Entry 3AER (X-ray diffraction, 2.80 A resolution); this record covers chains A and B of the 4 polymer chains in the assembly.

Chain A:
Name: Light-independent protochlorophyllide reductase subunit N
Source organism: Rhodobacter capsulatus
Notes: EC 1.18.-.-
Reference sequence: P26164 (BCHN_RHOCA); residue numbers follow UniProt; this construct covers 2-424
Amino-acid sequence (436 residues; numbered -11 to 424; the number before each row is that of its first residue; numbers below 1 keep their minus sign (Met-11 is residue -11)):
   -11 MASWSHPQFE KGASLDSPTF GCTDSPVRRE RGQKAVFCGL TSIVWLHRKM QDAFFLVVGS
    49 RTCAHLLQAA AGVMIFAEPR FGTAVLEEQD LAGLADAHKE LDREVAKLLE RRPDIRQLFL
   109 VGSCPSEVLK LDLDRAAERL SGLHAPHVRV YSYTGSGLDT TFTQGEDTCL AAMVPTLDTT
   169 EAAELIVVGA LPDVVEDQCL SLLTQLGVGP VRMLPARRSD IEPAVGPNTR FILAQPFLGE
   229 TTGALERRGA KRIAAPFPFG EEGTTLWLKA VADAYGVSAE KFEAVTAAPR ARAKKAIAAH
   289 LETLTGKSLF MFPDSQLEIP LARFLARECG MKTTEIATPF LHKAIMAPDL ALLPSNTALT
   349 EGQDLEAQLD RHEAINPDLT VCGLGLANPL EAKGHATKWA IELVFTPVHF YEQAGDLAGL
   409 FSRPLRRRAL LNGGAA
Unresolved in the structure: -11 to 6, 422-424
Sequence notes: expression tag (-11 to 1)
Metal / ion sites: 4Fe-4S cluster Fe: Cys26, Cys51, Cys112 (shared with Asp36(B) of chain B)
Ligand contacts: 4Fe-4S cluster (SF4): Cys26, Leu28, Thr50, Cys51, Leu54, Ser111, Cys112, Pro113, Gly143, Ser144, Gly145
UniProt features mapped onto this chain:
  - binding site ([4Fe-4S] cluster): Cys26, Cys51, Cys112

Chain B:
Name: Light-independent protochlorophyllide reductase subunit B
Source organism: Rhodobacter capsulatus
Notes: EC 1.18.-.-
Reference sequence: P26163 (BCHB_RHOCA); residues 1-525 here = UniProt positions 1-525
Amino-acid sequence (525 residues; numbered 1 to 525; the number before each row is that of its first residue):
     1 MKLTLWTYEG PPHVGAMRVA TAMKDLQLVL HGPQGDTYAD LLFTMIERRN ARPPVSFSTF
    61 EASHMGTDTA ILLKDALAAA HARYKPQAMA VALTCTAELL QDDPNGISRA LNLPVPVVPL
   121 ELPSYSRKEN YGADETFRAL VRALAVPMER TPEVTCNLLG ATALGFRHRD DVAEVTKLLA
   181 TMGIKVNVCA PLGASPDDLR KLGQAHFNVL MYPETGESAA RHLERACKQP FTKIVPIGVG
   241 ATRDFLAEVS KITGLPVVTD ESTLRQPWWS ASVDSTYLTG KRVFIFGDGT HVIAAARIAA
   301 KEVGFEVVGM GCYNREMARP LRTAAAEYGL EALITDDYLE VEKAIEAAAP ELILGTQMER
   361 NIAKKLGLPC AVISAPVHVQ DFPARYAPQM GFEGANVLFD TWVHPLVMGL EEHLLTMFRE
   421 DFEFHDAAGA SHHGGKAVAR EESPVAPADL APAATSDTPA APSPVVVTQA SGEIRWMPEA
   481 ERELRKIPFF VRGKAKRNTE LYAAHKGVCD ITVETLYEAK AHYAR
Unresolved in the structure: 421-525
Metal / ion sites: 4Fe-4S cluster Fe: Asp36 (shared with Cys26(A), Cys51(A), Cys112(A) of chain A)
Ligand contacts: 4Fe-4S cluster (SF4): Pro33, Gln34, Gly35, Asp36, Thr96
UniProt features mapped onto this chain:
  - active site: Asp274 (Proton donor)
  - binding site ([4Fe-4S] cluster): Asp36
  - binding site (substrate): Gly409, Leu410

Chain A / chain B interface:
Residue-residue contacts (99):
  Arg19(A) - Gln34(B)
  Arg19(A) - Glu61(B)  salt bridge
  Arg19(A) - His64(B)
  Gly20(A) - Thr59(B)
  Gln21(A) - Ser56(B)
  Gln21(A) - Phe57(B)
  Gln21(A) - Thr59(B)
  Lys22(A) - Gln34(B)
  Lys22(A) - Thr37(B)
  Lys22(A) - Thr59(B)
  Ala23(A) - Thr37(B)
  Val24(A) - Gln34(B)
  Val24(A) - Gly35(B)
  Val24(A) - Thr37(B)
  Phe25(A) - Tyr38(B)  hydrophobic
  Phe25(A) - Leu41(B)  hydrophobic
  Leu44(A) - Leu3(B)  hydrophobic
  Ser48(A) - Cys95(B)  hydrogen bond
  Arg49(A) - Thr7(B)  hydrogen bond
  Arg49(A) - Glu9(B)
  Arg49(A) - Gly10(B)
  Thr50(A) - Pro11(B)
  Thr50(A) - His13(B)
  Thr50(A) - Asp36(B)
  Thr50(A) - Tyr38(B)  hydrogen bond (backbone-side chain)
  Thr50(A) - Cys95(B)  hydrogen bond
  Ala52(A) - Thr4(B)
  His53(A) - Gly10(B)
  His53(A) - Pro11(B)
  His53(A) - Val14(B)
  His53(A) - Tyr38(B)  hydrogen bond
  His53(A) - Leu42(B)
  Leu54(A) - Tyr38(B)  hydrophobic
  Gln56(A) - Leu5(B)
  Gln56(A) - Trp6(B)
  Gln56(A) - Thr7(B)  hydrogen bond (side chain-backbone)
  Ile63(A) - Leu5(B)  hydrophobic
  Ile63(A) - Trp6(B)  hydrophobic
  Phe64(A) - Trp6(B)  hydrophobic
  Phe64(A) - Met358(B)  hydrophobic
  Phe64(A) - Asn361(B)
  Phe64(A) - Lys365(B)  hydrogen bond (backbone-side chain)
  Phe69(A) - Leu5(B)
  Gly70(A) - Thr4(B)
  Thr71(A) - Lys2(B)
  Thr71(A) - Leu3(B)
  Thr71(A) - Thr4(B)  hydrogen bond (backbone-backbone)
  Ala72(A) - Lys2(B)
  Val73(A) - Met1(B)
  Val73(A) - Lys2(B)  hydrogen bond (backbone-backbone)
  Val73(A) - Thr4(B)
  Leu74(A) - Met1(B)  hydrophobic
  Leu74(A) - Tyr125(B)
  Glu75(A) - Met1(B)  hydrogen bond (side chain-backbone)
  Glu75(A) - Lys2(B)
  Glu76(A) - Tyr125(B)
  Glu76(A) - Ser126(B)  hydrogen bond
  Asp78(A) - Met1(B)  hydrogen bond (side chain-backbone)
  Leu79(A) - Leu99(B)  hydrophobic
  Leu79(A) - Tyr125(B)  hydrophobic
  Ala85(A) - Met1(B)
  Glu88(A) - Met1(B)  hydrogen bond (side chain-backbone)
  Leu89(A) - Met1(B)
  Arg91(A) - Met1(B)
  Glu92(A) - Met1(B)
  Glu92(A) - Leu3(B)  hydrogen bond (side chain-backbone)
  Cys112(A) - Pro33(B)  hydrophobic
  Cys112(A) - Thr96(B)
  Pro113(A) - Thr96(B)
  Pro113(A) - Leu99(B)
  Pro113(A) - Tyr125(B)
  Val116(A) - Thr96(B)
  Val116(A) - Leu99(B)  hydrophobic
  Val116(A) - Leu100(B)  hydrophobic
  Leu117(A) - Leu99(B)  hydrophobic
  Gly145(A) - Gln34(B)
  Leu146(A) - Phe60(B)  hydrophobic
  Leu146(A) - Glu61(B)
  Leu146(A) - Ala62(B)  hydrogen bond (backbone-backbone)
  Leu146(A) - Met65(B)  hydrophobic
  Asp147(A) - Ala62(B)
  Thr149(A) - Gln34(B)  hydrogen bond
  Leu353(A) - Arg52(B)
  Glu354(A) - Arg52(B)  salt bridge
  Glu354(A) - Arg83(B)  salt bridge
  Glu354(A) - Tyr84(B)  hydrogen bond
  Leu357(A) - Arg52(B)
  Asp358(A) - Arg83(B)  salt bridge
  Leu372(A) - Leu41(B)  hydrophobic
  Leu372(A) - Thr44(B)  hydrogen bond (backbone-side chain)
  Leu372(A) - Met45(B)  hydrophobic
  Gly373(A) - Thr44(B)
  Leu374(A) - Arg52(B)
  Asn376(A) - Thr44(B)
  Asn376(A) - Arg49(B)
  Pro377(A) - Asn50(B)
  Pro377(A) - Ala51(B)
  Pro377(A) - Arg52(B)
  Ala380(A) - Asn50(B)
Also at the interface, not in a pair above, chain A (55 interface residues in all): Cys26, Ala57, Pro67, Lys95, Arg99
Also at the interface, not in a pair above, chain B (51 interface residues in all): Asp40, Ser63, Lys128, Glu129, Gln357, His378

Overview:
Chain A and chain B form an interface of 55 and 51 residues respectively, with 18 hydrogen bonds and 4 salt
bridges. Among the polar pairs are Arg19(A)-Glu61(B), Glu354(A)-Arg52(B) and Glu354(A)-Arg83(B). 4Fe-4S
cluster is bound between chain A and chain B.
Here chain A is Light-independent protochlorophyllide reductase subunit N and chain B is Light-independent
protochlorophyllide reductase subunit B, both from Rhodobacter capsulatus. Entry 3AER (Structure of the
light-independent protochlorophyllide reductase catalyzing a key reduction for greening in the dark) was
determined by X-ray diffraction together with 3AEK, 3AEQ, 3AES, 3AET and 3AEU from the same study.
